Entry 7Q4J (X-ray diffraction, 1.91 A resolution); this record covers chains A and B.

== Chain A ==
Molecule: Serine aminopeptidase S33 domain-containing protein
From: Thermoanaerobacter thermohydrosulfuricus
UniProt: A0A1G7VV58 (A0A1G7VV58_THETY); numbering as in UniProt (aligned over 1-259)
Sequence (259 residues; each row starts with the number of its first residue):
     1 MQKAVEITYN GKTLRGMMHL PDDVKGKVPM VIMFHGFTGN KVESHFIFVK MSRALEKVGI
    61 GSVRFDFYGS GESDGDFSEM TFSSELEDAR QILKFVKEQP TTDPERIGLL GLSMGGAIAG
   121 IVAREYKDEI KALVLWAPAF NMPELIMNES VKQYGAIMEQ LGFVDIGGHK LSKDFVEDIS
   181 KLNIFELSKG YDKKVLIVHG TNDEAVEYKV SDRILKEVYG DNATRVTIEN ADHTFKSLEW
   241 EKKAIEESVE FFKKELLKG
Construct notes: variant Asn148 (His in A0A1G7VV58)
Modified residues: Mse1, Mse17, Mse18, Mse30, Mse33, Mse51, Mse80, Mse114, Mse142, Mse147, Mse158 (selenomethionine; parent Met); Lys12, Lys94, Lys97, Lys127, Lys170, Lys236, Lys243 (N-dimethyl-lysine; MLY); Lys194, Lys209, Lys242, Lys253 (N-methyl-lysine; MLZ)
From the paper describing this entry:
  - binding site for glycerol: Glu43
  - binding site for stearic acid: Phe37, Ser113, Tyr154
  - catalytic residues: Ser113, His233
  - higher-order assembly contacts with a neighbouring Serine aminopeptidase S33 domain-containing protein: Glu72
  - specificity-determining residues: Glu43, Leu145, Phe175
  - catalytic residues: Gly71, Gly111, Gly115, Gly116 (by similarity / conservation)
  - mutagenesis - E43K, E72R, S113A: abolished catalytic activity
  - mutagenesis - E43A: decreased catalytic activity
  - mutagenesis - Y154A, Y154R: unchanged catalytic activity

== Chain B ==
Molecule: Serine aminopeptidase S33 domain-containing protein
From: Thermoanaerobacter thermohydrosulfuricus
UniProt: A0A1G7VV58 (A0A1G7VV58_THETY); numbering as in UniProt (aligned over 1-259)
Sequence (259 residues; row label = number of the first residue in the row):
     1 MQKAVEITYN GKTLRGMMHL PDDVKGKVPM VIMFHGFTGN KVESHFIFVK MSRALEKVGI
    61 GSVRFDFYGS GESDGDFSEM TFSSELEDAR QILKFVKEQP TTDPERIGLL GLSMGGAIAG
   121 IVAREYKDEI KALVLWAPAF NMPELIMNES VKQYGAIMEQ LGFVDIGGHK LSKDFVEDIS
   181 KLNIFELSKG YDKKVLIVHG TNDEAVEYKV SDRILKEVYG DNATRVTIEN ADHTFKSLEW
   241 EKKAIEESVE FFKKELLKG
Construct notes: variant Asn148 (His in A0A1G7VV58)
Modified residues: Mse1, Mse17, Mse18, Mse30, Mse33, Mse51, Mse80, Mse114, Mse142, Mse147, Mse158 (selenomethionine; parent Met); Lys3, Lys25, Lys57, Lys127, Lys170, Lys193, Lys209, Lys236, Lys243 (N-dimethyl-lysine; MLY); Lys94, Lys131, Lys152, Lys194, Lys253, Lys254 (N-methyl-lysine; MLZ)

== Interface between chain A and chain B ==
Contacting residue pairs (64):
  Gln2(A) with Glu6(B); Arg15(B), hydrogen bond; Glu72(B), hydrogen bond
  Ala4(A) with Ala4(B), hydrophobic
  Arg15(A) with Gln2(B), hydrogen bond; Mse17(B); Arg53(B)
  Mse17(A) with Arg15(B); Glu72(B)
  Thr38(A) with Phe46(B)
  Gly39(A) with Phe46(B)
  Lys41(A) with Glu72(B), salt bridge
  Val42(A) with Glu72(B)
  His45(A) with Gly167(B); Gly168(B); His169(B)
  Phe46(A) with Thr38(B); Gly39(B); Ser70(B); Gly71(B); His169(B)
  Val49(A) with Gly71(B)
  Lys50(A) with Gly168(B), hydrogen bond (side chain-backbone)
  Arg53(A) with Arg15(B); Glu72(B), hydrogen bond (side chain-backbone); Ser73(B), hydrogen bond (side chain-backbone)
  Arg64(A) with Glu72(B), salt bridge
  Ser70(A) with Phe46(B)
  Gly71(A) with Phe46(B); Val49(B)
  Glu72(A) with Gln2(B), hydrogen bond; Mse17(B); Lys41(B), salt bridge; Val42(B); Val49(B); Arg53(B), hydrogen bond (backbone-side chain); Arg64(B), salt bridge
  Ser73(A) with Arg53(B), hydrogen bond (backbone-side chain)
  Asp74(A) with Arg53(B)
  Gly75(A) with Arg53(B)
  Asp165(A) with Ser237(B); Leu238(B), hydrogen bond (side chain-backbone)
  Gly167(A) with His45(B); Lys236(B)
  Gly168(A) with His45(B); Lys50(B), hydrogen bond (backbone-side chain); Lys236(B); Ser237(B); Leu238(B); Glu241(B)
  His169(A) with His45(B); Phe46(B); Leu238(B)
  Lys170(A) with Leu238(B)
  Lys236(A) with Gly167(B); Gly168(B)
  Ser237(A) with Asp165(B); Gly168(B)
  Leu238(A) with Asp165(B), hydrogen bond (backbone-side chain); Gly168(B); His169(B); Lys170(B)
  Glu239(A) with Asp165(B)
  Glu241(A) with Gly168(B)
Interface residues without a listed pair, chain A (35 interface residues in all): Glu6, Asn40, Gly69, Phe77, Phe163
Interface residues without a listed pair, chain B (34 interface residues in all): Asn40, Gly69, Asp74, Gly75, Phe77, Phe163

== Summary ==
Chain A and chain B form an interface of 35 and 34 residues respectively; the contacts include 12 hydrogen
bonds and 4 salt bridges. Polar contacts include Lys41(A)-Glu72(B), Arg64(A)-Glu72(B) and Glu72(A)-Lys41(B).
The paper reports catalytic residues Ser113(A), His233(A) and Gly71(A) among others; E43K, E72R and S113A of
chain A abolish catalytic activity; 6 substitutions were tested in all.
Chain A is Serine aminopeptidase S33 domain-containing protein and chain B is Serine aminopeptidase S33
domain-containing protein, both from Thermoanaerobacter thermohydrosulfuricus; the structure, A thermostable
lipase from Thermoanaerobacter thermohydrosulfuricus in complex a monoacylglycerol intermediate, was
determined by X-ray diffraction, deposited together with 8B9S and 7Q4H.
